PDB entry 7NFC | electron microscopy, 4.14 A resolution (low resolution: residue-level contacts below are approximate; hydrogen-bond / salt-bridge calls are withheld) | chains B and D of the 18 polymer chains in the assembly

[Chain B]
Molecule: X-ray repair cross-complementing protein 6
Organism: Homo sapiens
Notes: EC 3.6.4.-, 4.2.99.-
UniProtKB: P12956 (XRCC6_HUMAN); residues 1-609 here = UniProt positions 1-609
Sequence (609 residues; each row starts with the number of its first residue):
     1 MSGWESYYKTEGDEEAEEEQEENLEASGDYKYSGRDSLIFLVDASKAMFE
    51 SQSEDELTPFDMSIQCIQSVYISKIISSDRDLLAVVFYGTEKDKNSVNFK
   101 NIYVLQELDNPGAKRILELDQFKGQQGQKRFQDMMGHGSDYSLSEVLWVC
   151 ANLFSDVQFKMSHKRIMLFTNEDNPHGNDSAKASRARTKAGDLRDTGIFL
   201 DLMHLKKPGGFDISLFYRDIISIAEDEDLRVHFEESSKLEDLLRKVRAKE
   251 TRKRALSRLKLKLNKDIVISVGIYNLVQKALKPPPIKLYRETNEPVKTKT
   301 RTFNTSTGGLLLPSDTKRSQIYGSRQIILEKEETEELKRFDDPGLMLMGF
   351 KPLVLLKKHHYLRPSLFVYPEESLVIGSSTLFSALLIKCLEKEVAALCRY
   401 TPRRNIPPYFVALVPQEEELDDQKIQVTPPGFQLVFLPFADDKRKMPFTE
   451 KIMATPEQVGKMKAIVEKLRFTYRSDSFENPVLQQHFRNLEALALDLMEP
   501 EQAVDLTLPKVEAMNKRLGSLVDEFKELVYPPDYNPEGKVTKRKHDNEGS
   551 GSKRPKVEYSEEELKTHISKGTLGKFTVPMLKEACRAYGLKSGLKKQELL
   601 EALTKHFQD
Not modelled in the structure: 1-31, 50-57, 223-236, 449-453, 535-609
Swiss-Prot annotation at these positions:
  - region: Val578 to Glu583 (Interaction with BAX)
  - active site: Lys31 (Schiff-base intermediate with DNA)
  - modified residue: Ser2 (N-acetylserine), Ser6 (Phosphoserine), Ser27 (Phosphoserine), Lys31 (N6-acetyllysine), Ser51 (Phosphoserine), Ser306 (Phosphoserine), Lys317 (N6-acetyllysine), Lys331 (N6-acetyllysine), Lys338 (N6-acetyllysine), Thr455 (Phosphothreonine), Lys461 (N6-acetyllysine), Ser477 (Phosphoserine), Ser520 (Phosphoserine), Lys539 (N6-acetyllysine), Lys542 (N6-acetyllysine), Lys544 (N6-acetyllysine), Ser550 (Phosphoserine), Lys553 (N6-acetyllysine), Lys556 (N6-acetyllysine), Ser560 (Phosphoserine) and 1 more in UniProt
  - cross-link (Glycyl lysine isopeptide (Lys-Gly)): Lys287 (interchain with G-Cter in SUMO2), Lys317 (interchain with G-Cter in SUMO2), Lys556 (interchain with G-Cter in SUMO2)

[Chain D]
Molecule: 27-nt DNA strand
Sequence (27 nucleotides; row label = number of the first residue in the row):
    12 CCAAATAATAGTTTTTAGTTTATTGGG

[Interface between chain B and chain D]
Residue-residue contacts - 5 pairs, chain B then chain D:
  Arg80(B) - DT24(D)
  Arg80(B) - DT25(D)
  Thr251(B) - DT26(D)
  Asn275(B) - DT27(D)
  Gln278(B) - DT27(D)
Interface residues without a listed pair, chain B (6 interface residues in all): Leu281, Pro407
Interface residues without a listed pair, chain D (5 interface residues in all): DG29

[Overview]
6 residues of chain B face 5 of chain D across their interface. Curated annotation (UniProt) lists active-site
residue Lys31(B) on chain B.
Chain B is X-ray repair cross-complementing protein 6 (Homo sapiens) and chain D is a 27-nt DNA strand; the
structure, Cryo-EM structure of NHEJ super-complex (dimer), was determined by electron microscopy, deposited
together with 7NFE.
